6F0Y - chains A and B; structure by solution NMR.

# Chain A
Protein: Histone chaperone ASF1
Organism: Saccharomyces cerevisiae (strain ATCC 204508 / S288c)
UniProtKB: P32447 (ASF1_YEAST); residues 2-169 here = UniProt positions 2-169
Sequence (172 residues; numbered -2 to 169; the number before each row is that of its first residue; numbers below 1 keep their minus sign (Gly-2 is residue -2)):
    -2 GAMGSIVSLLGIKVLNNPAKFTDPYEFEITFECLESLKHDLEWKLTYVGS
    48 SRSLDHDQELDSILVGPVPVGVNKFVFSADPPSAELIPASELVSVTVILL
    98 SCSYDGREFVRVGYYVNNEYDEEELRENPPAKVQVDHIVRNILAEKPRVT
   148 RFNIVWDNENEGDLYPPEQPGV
Sequence notes: expression tag (-2 to 1)
Curated features (UniProtKB/Swiss-Prot):
  - mutagenesis: Leu6 (L6M: Enhances transcriptional silencing), His36 to Asp37 (Abrogates stimulation of replication-independent chromatin assembly by the HIR complex and abrogates telomeric silencing), Asp37 (D37R: Reduces transcriptional silencing; when associated with R-39), Glu39 (E39R: Reduces transcriptional silencing; when associated with R-37), Val45 (V45D: Reduces acetylation of histone H3 on 'K-56' and enhances sensitivity to camptothecin), Ser48 (S48R: Abrogates interaction with histone H3 and histone H4 and enhances transcriptional silencing. Reduces acetylation of histone H3 on 'K-9' and 'K-56'; when associated with E-145 or E-147), His53 to Asp54 (Reduces acetylation of histone H3 on 'K-56' and enhances sensitivity to camptothecin), Asp54 (D54R: Reduces transcriptional silencing), Val94 (V94D: Reduces acetylation of histone H3 on 'K-56' and enhances sensitivity to bleomycin, camptothecin, HU and MMS; when associated with D-96 ...), Leu96 (L96D: Reduces acetylation of histone H3 on 'K-56' and enhances sensitivity to bleomycin, camptothecin, HU and MMS; when associated with D-94), Glu105 (E105A: Decreases histone H3/H4 binding affinity), Arg108 (R108E: Reduces transcriptional silencing), 6 further mutagenesis entries in UniProt

# Chain B
Protein: histone acetyltransferase Rtt109 C-terminus
Notes: EC 2.3.1.48
Sequence (15 residues; each row starts with the number of its first residue):
   419 LAITMLKPRKKAKAL

# How chain A and chain B interact
Residue-residue contacts - 26 pairs, chain A then chain B:
  Glu39(A) - Lys429(B)
  Glu39(A) - Lys431(B)
  Asp58(A) - Lys428(B)
  Ser59(A) - Lys428(B)
  Ser59(A) - Lys429(B)
  Ile60(A) - Pro426(B)
  Ile60(A) - Arg427(B)
  Leu61(A) - Pro426(B)
  Leu61(A) - Arg427(B)
  Leu61(A) - Lys429(B)
  Val62(A) - Leu424(B)
  Val62(A) - Pro426(B)
  Pro64(A) - Leu424(B)
  Pro66(A) - Thr422(B)
  Pro66(A) - Leu424(B)
  Val69(A) - Ala420(B)
  Val69(A) - Ile421(B)
  Val69(A) - Thr422(B)
  Asn70(A) - Thr422(B)
  Asn70(A) - Leu424(B)
  Lys71(A) - Ile421(B)
  Lys71(A) - Thr422(B)
  Lys71(A) - Met423(B)
  Phe72(A) - Met423(B)
  Phe72(A) - Leu424(B)
  Phe72(A) - Pro426(B)
Interface residues without a listed pair, chain A (14 interface residues in all): Gly63, Val65
Interface residues without a listed pair, chain B (11 interface residues in all): Lys425
From the paper, about this interface:
  - pairs named by the authors: Glu39(A)-Lys429(B) (salt bridge), Asp58(A)-Lys428(B) (salt bridge), Leu61(A)-Arg427(B) (backbone contact)
  - interface residues, chain A: Ile60(A)
  - interface residues, chain B: Thr422(B), Leu424(B), Pro426(B)
  - hot spots on chain B (mutagenesis) - R427D/K428D, K428D/K429D: abolished binding to Histone chaperone ASF1 (chain A)

# In short
14 residues of chain A face 11 of chain B across their interface. The paper describes salt bridges between
Glu39(A) and Lys429(B) and Asp58(A) and Lys428(B); a backbone contact between Leu61(A) and Arg427(B). From the
paper: R427D/K428D and K428D/K429D of chain B abolish binding to Histone chaperone ASF1 (chain A); interface
residues Ile60(A) and Thr422(B) among others.
Chain A is Histone chaperone ASF1 (Saccharomyces cerevisiae (strain ATCC 204508 / S288c)) and chain B is
histone acetyltransferase Rtt109 C-terminus; the structure, Rtt109 peptide bound to Asf1, was determined by
solution NMR.
